PDB entry 7KEF | X-ray diffraction, 3.89 A resolution | chains B and R of the 13 polymer chains in the assembly

Chain B:
Molecule: DNA-directed RNA polymerase II subunit RPB2
Source organism: Saccharomyces cerevisiae (strain ATCC 204508 / S288c)
Notes: EC 2.7.7.6
Reference sequence: P08518 (RPB2_YEAST); residues 1-1224 here = UniProt positions 1-1224
Amino-acid sequence (1224 residues; row label = number of the first residue in the row):
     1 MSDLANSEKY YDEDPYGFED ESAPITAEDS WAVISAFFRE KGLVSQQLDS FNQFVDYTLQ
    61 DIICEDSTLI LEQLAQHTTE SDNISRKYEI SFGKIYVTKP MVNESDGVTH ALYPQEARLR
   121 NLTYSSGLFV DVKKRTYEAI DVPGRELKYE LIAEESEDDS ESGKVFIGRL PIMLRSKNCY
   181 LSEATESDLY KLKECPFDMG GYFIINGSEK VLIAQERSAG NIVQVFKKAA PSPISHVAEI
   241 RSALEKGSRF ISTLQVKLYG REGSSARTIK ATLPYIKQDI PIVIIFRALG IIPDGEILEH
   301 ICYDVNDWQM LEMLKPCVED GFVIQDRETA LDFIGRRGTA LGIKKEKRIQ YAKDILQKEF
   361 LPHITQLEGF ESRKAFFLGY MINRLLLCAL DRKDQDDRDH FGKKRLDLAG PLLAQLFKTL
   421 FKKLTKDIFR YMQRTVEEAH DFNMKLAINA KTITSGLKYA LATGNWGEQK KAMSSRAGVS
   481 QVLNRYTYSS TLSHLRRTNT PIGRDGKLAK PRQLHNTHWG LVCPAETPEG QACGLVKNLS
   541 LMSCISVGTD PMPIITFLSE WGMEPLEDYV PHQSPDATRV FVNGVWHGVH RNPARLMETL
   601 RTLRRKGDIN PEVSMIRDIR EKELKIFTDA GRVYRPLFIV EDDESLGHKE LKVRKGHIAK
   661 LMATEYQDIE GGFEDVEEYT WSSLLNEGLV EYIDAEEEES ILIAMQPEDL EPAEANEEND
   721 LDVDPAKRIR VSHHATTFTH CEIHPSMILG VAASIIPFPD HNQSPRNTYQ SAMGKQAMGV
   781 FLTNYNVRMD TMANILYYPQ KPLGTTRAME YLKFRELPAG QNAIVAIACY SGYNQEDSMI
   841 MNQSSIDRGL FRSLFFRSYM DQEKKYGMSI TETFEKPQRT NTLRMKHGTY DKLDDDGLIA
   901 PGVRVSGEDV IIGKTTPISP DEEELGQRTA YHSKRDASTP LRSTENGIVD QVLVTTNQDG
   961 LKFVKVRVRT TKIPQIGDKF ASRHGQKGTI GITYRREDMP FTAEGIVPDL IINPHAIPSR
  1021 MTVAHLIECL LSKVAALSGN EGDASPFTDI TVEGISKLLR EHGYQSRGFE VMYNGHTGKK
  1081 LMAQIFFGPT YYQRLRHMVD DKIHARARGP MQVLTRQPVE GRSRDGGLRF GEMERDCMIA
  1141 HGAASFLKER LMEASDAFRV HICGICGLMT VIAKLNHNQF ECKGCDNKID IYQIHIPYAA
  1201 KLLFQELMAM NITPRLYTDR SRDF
Disordered / not traced: 1-19, 71-89, 135-163, 336-344, 438-445, 503-508, 669-677, 716-721, 920-932
Bound ions: Zn2+: Cys1163, Cys1166, Cys1182, Cys1185
Residues lining bound ligands: WC4 ((1S)-1,4-anhydro-1-(3-methoxynaphthalen-2-yl)-5-O-phosphono-D-ribitol): Glu529, Arg766, Tyr769, Arg1020
Reported in the primary citation:
  - binding site for WC4: Arg766, Tyr769, Arg1020

Chain R:
Molecule: 10-nt RNA strand
Sequence (10 nucleotides; row label = number of the first residue in the row):
     1 AUCGAGAGGA
Glycans and other covalent adducts: compound WC4 linked to A10

Interface between chain B and chain R:
Pairs across the interface (15; chain B residue first):
  Arg476(B) - A5(R)  hydrogen bond to the sugar
  Ala477(B) - G6(R)  sugar contact
  Gln481(B) - G6(R)  hydrogen bond to the sugar
  Gln481(B) - A7(R)  sugar contact
  Pro528(B) - G8(R)  phosphate contact
  Gln776(B) - G8(R)  hydrogen bond to the phosphate
  Gln776(B) - G9(R)  hydrogen bond to the phosphate
  Lys979(B) - G9(R)  hydrogen bond to the phosphate
  Lys979(B) - A10(R)  salt bridge to the phosphate
  Lys987(B) - A10(R)  salt bridge to the phosphate
  His1097(B) - G9(R)  sugar contact
  Gln1112(B) - A1(R)  phosphate contact
  Gln1112(B) - U2(R)  hydrogen bond to the phosphate
  Arg1124(B) - A1(R)  hydrogen bond to the phosphate
  Arg1124(B) - U2(R)  salt bridge to the phosphate
Other interface residues (no listed pair), chain B (12 interface residues in all): Gln531, Ala772

Overview:
12 residues of chain B face 8 of chain R across their interface; the contacts include 7 hydrogen bonds and 3
salt bridges. Among the polar pairs are Arg476(B)-A5(R), Gln481(B)-G6(R) and Gln776(B)-G8(R). Chain B binds
compound WC4. Covalently linked compound WC4: at A10(R). From the paper: a binding site for WC4 at Arg766(B),
Tyr769(B) and Arg1020(B).
Here chain B is DNA-directed RNA polymerase II subunit RPB2 (Saccharomyces cerevisiae (strain ATCC 204508 /
S288c)) and chain R is a 10-nt RNA strand. Entry 7KEF (RNA polymerase II elongation complex with unnatural
base dTPT3, rNaM in swing state) was determined by X-ray diffraction, deposited together with 7KED and 7KEE.
